Entry 5FJZ (X-ray diffraction, 1.90 A resolution); this record covers chains B and Q of the 8 polymer chains in the assembly.

== Chain B ==
Name: Coatomer subunit delta
From: Saccharomyces cerevisiae
Notes: fragment: mu-homology domain, residues 282-546
UniProtKB: P43621 (COPD_YEAST); residues 282-546 here = UniProt positions 282-546
Amino-acid sequence (270 residues; row label = number of the first residue in the row):
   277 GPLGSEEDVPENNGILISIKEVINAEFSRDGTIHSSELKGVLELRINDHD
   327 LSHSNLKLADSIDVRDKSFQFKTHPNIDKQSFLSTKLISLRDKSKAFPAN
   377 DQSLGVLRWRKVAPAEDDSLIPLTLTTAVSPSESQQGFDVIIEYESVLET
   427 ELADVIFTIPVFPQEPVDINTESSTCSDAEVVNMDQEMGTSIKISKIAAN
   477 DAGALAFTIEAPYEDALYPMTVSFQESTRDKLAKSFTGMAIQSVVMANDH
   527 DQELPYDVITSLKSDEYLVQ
Unresolved in the structure: 277-284, 451-452
Construct notes: expression tag (277-281); engineered mutation Ala-404 (Trp in P43621)

== Chain Q ==
Name: Protein transport protein DSL1
Notes: fragment: wxw motif, residues 411-419
UniProtKB: P53847 (DSL1_YEAST); residues 1-9 here correspond to UniProt positions 411-419 (UniProt number = residue number + 410)
Amino-acid sequence (9 residues; each row starts with the number of its first residue):
     1 DDWNWEVED
Unresolved in the structure: 1, 8-9

== Interface between chain B and chain Q ==
Pairs across the interface (23; chain B residue first):
  Glu-319(B) / Asp-2(Q)
  Lys-348(B) / Trp-3(Q)
  Thr-349(B) / Trp-3(Q)
  His-350(B) / Trp-3(Q)  hydrogen bond (side chain-backbone)
  His-350(B) / Trp-5(Q)  hydrogen bond (side chain-backbone)
  Pro-351(B) / Trp-3(Q)
  Asn-352(B) / Trp-5(Q)
  Asn-352(B) / Glu-6(Q)
  Asn-352(B) / Val-7(Q)
  Leu-366(B) / Trp-5(Q)  hydrophobic
  Lys-371(B) / Val-7(Q)  hydrogen bond (side chain-backbone)
  Ala-372(B) / Val-7(Q)
  Phe-373(B) / Trp-5(Q)  hydrophobic
  Pro-374(B) / Trp-5(Q)
  Pro-374(B) / Glu-6(Q)
  Ser-379(B) / Asp-2(Q)  hydrogen bond (backbone-backbone)
  Leu-380(B) / Asp-2(Q)
  Leu-380(B) / Trp-5(Q)  hydrophobic
  Gly-381(B) / Asp-2(Q)  hydrogen bond (backbone-backbone)
  Gly-381(B) / Trp-3(Q)
  Gly-381(B) / Trp-5(Q)  hydrogen bond (backbone-side chain)
  Leu-383(B) / Trp-3(Q)
  Arg-384(B) / Trp-3(Q)
Also at the interface, not in a pair above, chain B (18 interface residues in all): Ile-353, Val-382

== In short ==
Chain B and chain Q form an interface of 18 and 5 residues respectively, with 6 hydrogen bonds. Polar pairs
include His-350(B)/Trp-3(Q), His-350(B)/Trp-5(Q) and Lys-371(B)/Val-7(Q).
Chain B is Coatomer subunit delta (Saccharomyces cerevisiae) and chain Q is Protein transport protein DSL1;
the structure, Yeast delta-COP-I mu-homology domain complexed with Dsl1 WxWxV peptide, was determined by X-ray
diffraction (same publication as 5FJW, 5FJX and 5FK0).
